Entry 7AA8 (X-ray diffraction, 1.25 A resolution); this record covers chain C.

[Chain C]
Name: Chimera made of SCOC (6-23) + linker (GS) + GABARAP, Gamma-aminobutyric acid receptor-associated protein
Source organism: Homo sapiens
Reference sequence: O95166 (GBRAP_HUMAN); residues 1-117 here = UniProt positions 1-117
Sequence (142 residues; row label = number of the first residue in the row; numbers below 1 keep their minus sign (Gly-24 is residue -24)):
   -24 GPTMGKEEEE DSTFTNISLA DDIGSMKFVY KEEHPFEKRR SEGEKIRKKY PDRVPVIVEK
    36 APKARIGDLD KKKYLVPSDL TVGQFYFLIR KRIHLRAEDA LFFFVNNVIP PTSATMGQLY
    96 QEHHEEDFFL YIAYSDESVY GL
Unresolved in the structure: -24 to -21, 113-117
Swiss-Prot annotation at these positions:
  - region: Met1 to Arg22 (Interaction with beta-tubulin), Ala36 to Ile68 (Interaction with GABRG2), Lys48 to Leu50 (Interaction with LIR (LC3 nteracting Region) motif of ATG3)
  - site: Glu17 (Interaction with LIR (LC3 nteracting Region) motif of ATG3), Arg28 (Interaction with LIR (LC3 nteracting Region) motif of ATG3), Gly116, Leu117 (Cleavage)
  - lipidation: Gly116 (Phosphatidylethanolamine amidated glycine)
  - mutagenesis: Lys24 (K24Q: No effect on WDFY3-binding. Impaired WDFY3-binding, but no effect on SQSTM1-binding; when associated with H-25 and H-54), Tyr25 (Y25H: No effect on WDFY3-binding. Impaired WDFY3-binding, but no effect on SQSTM1-binding; when associated with Q-24 and H-54), Tyr49 to Leu50 (Inhibits interaction with TECPR2), Asp54 (D54H: No effect on WDFY3-binding. Impaired WDFY3-binding, but no effect on SQSTM1-binding; when associated with Q-24 and H-25), Arg67 (R67A: No effect on interaction with TECPR2), Gly116 (G116A: Impairs localization at the autophagosomal membrane)
From the paper describing this entry:
  - contacts within the chain: Lys6-Glu8

[In short]
Curated annotation (UniProt) lists 7 mutagenesis sites. From the paper: contacts within the chain involving
Glu8 and Lys6.
Chain C is Chimera made of SCOC (6-23) + linker (GS) + GABARAP, Gamma-aminobutyric acid receptor-associated
protein (Homo sapiens); the structure, Structure of SCOC LIR bound to GABARAP, was determined by X-ray
diffraction (same publication as 7AA7 and 7AA9).
